Entry 5OU5 (X-ray diffraction, 2.20 A resolution); this record covers chains A and D of the 4 polymer chains in the assembly.

# Chain A (and D)
Protein: Malic enzyme
From: Zea mays
Notes: chain D of this document is another copy of the same molecule, construct and numbering; everything in this record applies to it too
UniProt: B4F8P6 (B4F8P6_MAIZE); residues 62-636 here = UniProt positions 62-636
Chain sequence (576 residues; numbered 61 to 636; the number before each row is that of its first residue):
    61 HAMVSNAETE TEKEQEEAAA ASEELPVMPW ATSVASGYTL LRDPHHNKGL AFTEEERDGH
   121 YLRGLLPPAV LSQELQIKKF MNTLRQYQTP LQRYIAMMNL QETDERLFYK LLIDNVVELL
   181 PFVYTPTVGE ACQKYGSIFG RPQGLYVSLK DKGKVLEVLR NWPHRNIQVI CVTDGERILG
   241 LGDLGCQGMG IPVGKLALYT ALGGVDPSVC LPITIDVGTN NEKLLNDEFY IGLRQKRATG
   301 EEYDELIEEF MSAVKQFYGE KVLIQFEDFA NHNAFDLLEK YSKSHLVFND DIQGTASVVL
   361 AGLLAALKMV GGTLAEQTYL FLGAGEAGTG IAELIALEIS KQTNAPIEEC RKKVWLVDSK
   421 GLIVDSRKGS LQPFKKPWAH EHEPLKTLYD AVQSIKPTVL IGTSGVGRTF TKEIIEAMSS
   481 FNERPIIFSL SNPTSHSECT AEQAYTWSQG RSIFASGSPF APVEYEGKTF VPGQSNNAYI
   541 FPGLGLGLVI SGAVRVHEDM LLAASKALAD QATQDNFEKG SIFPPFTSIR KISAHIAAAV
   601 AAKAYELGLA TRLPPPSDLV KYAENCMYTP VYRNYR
Not modelled in the structure: 61-83 (chain D: 61-82)
Construct notes: expression tag (61)
Bound ions: Na+ site 1: Gly204 (shared with 2 residues of chain B); Na+ site 2 near Ser208 (its only coordinating residue here); Na+ site 3 near Ala334 (its only coordinating residue here); Na+ site 4 near Tyr635 (its only coordinating residue here)

# How chain A and chain D interact
Pairs across the interface - 9 pairs, chain A then chain D:
  Val94(A) with Tyr121(D), hydrophobic
  Thr99(A) with Ser93(D)
  Gly119(A) with Tyr121(D)
  His120(A) with Tyr121(D), hydrogen bond
  Tyr121(A) with Val94(D), hydrophobic; Gly119(D); His120(D), hydrogen bond; Arg636(D), hydrogen bond (side chain-backbone)
  Arg636(A) with Tyr121(D), hydrogen bond (backbone-side chain)
Also at the interface, not in a pair above, chain A (9 interface residues in all): Thr92, Ser93, Ser96
Also at the interface, not in a pair above, chain D (8 interface residues in all): Thr92, Thr99

# Overview
The interface between chain A and chain D involves 9 residues on one side and 8 on the other, with 4 hydrogen
bonds. Among the polar pairs are His120(A)-Tyr121(D) and Tyr121(A)-Arg636(D).
Both chains are Malic enzyme (Zea mays). Entry 5OU5 (Crystal structure of maize chloroplastic photosynthetic
NADP(+)-dependent malic enzyme) was determined by X-ray diffraction, deposited together with 6C7N.
